5N1T - chains A and M of the 4 polymer chains in the assembly; structure by X-ray diffraction, 2.60 A resolution.

== Chain A ==
Name: flavin-binding subunit of sulfide dehydrogenase
Source organism: Thioalkalivibrio paradoxus ARh 1
Notes: engineered mutation(s): C199CSS
UniProt: W0DP88 (W0DP88_9GAMM); residues -3 to 425 here correspond to UniProt positions 1-429 (UniProt number = residue number + 4)
Amino-acid sequence (429 residues; row label = number of the first residue in the row; numbers below 1 keep their minus sign (Met-3 is residue -3)):
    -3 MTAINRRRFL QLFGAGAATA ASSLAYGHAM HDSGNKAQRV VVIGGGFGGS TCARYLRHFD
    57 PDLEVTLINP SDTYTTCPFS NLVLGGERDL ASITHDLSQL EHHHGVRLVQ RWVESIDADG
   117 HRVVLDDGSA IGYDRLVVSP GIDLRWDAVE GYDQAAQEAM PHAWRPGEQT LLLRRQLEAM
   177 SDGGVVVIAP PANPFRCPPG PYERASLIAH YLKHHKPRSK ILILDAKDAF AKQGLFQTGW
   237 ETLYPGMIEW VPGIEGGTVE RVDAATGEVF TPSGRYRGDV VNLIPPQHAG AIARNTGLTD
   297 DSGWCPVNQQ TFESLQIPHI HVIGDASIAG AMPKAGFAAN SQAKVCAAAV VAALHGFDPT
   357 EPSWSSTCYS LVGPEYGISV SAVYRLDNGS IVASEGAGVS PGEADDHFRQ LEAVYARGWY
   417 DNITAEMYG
Not modelled in the structure: -3 to 32
Covalently attached groups: flavin-adenine dinucleotide (FAD) linked to Cys73
Modified / non-standard residues: Cys193 (S-mercaptocysteine; CSS)
Ligand contacts:
  - FAD (flavin-adenine dinucleotide): Ile39, Gly40, Gly41, Gly42, Phe43, Gly44, Gly45, Ile64, Asn65, Pro66, Tyr70, Pro74, Ser76, Asn77, Arg107, Trp108, Val109, Ser135, Pro136, Gly137, Ala159, Trp160, Arg192, Cys193, Arg200, Ile288, Ile319, Gly320, Asp321, Lys330, Ala331, Gly332, Phe333, Ala335, Thr363, Cys364, Tyr365, Trp415
  - heme c (HEC): Phe333, Ser361, Thr363, Tyr365, Tyr411
From the paper describing this entry:
  - binding site for flavin-adenine dinucleotide: Gly44, Cys73, Pro74, Trp108, Cys193, Asp321, Gly332, Phe333, Tyr365
  - catalytic residues: Cys193, Cys364

== Chain M ==
Name: CopC
Source organism: Thioalkalivibrio paradoxus ARh 1
UniProt: W0DSL1 (W0DSL1_9GAMM); residues -29 to 130 here correspond to UniProt positions 1-160 (UniProt number = residue number + 30)
Amino-acid sequence (160 residues; numbered -29 to 130; the number before each row is that of its first residue; numbers below 1 keep their minus sign (Met-29 is residue -29)):
   -29 MYATKPGLAR LAPAVLAAAV FVATPGTADA HAHLRAADPP EAIVDAAGLR EIRLVFSEPV
    31 VDRFSTFRAF RLSLPENGIR NLTQLNTLAS ELGVDTEESA HHEVELESDL SSQSAEVTLH
    91 SDEPLPAGAY AVVWRVLSVD GHTTTGFHAF VHAGGTASSH
Not modelled in the structure: -29 to 0, 81-83, 128-130
From the paper describing this entry:
  - conformationally variable residues (loop rearrangement, order/disorder transition): Ser81 to Gln83, Val109 to His112

== Chain A / chain M interface ==
Contacting residue pairs - 4 pairs, chain A then chain M:
  Arg214(A) - Glu11(M)  salt bridge
  Lys216(A) - Arg5(M)
  Pro241(A) - Arg5(M)
  Gly242(A) - Ala6(M)
Also at the interface, not in a pair above, chain M (4 interface residues in all): Asn56
The authors on this interface:
  - interface residues, chain A: Arg214(A)

== Summary ==
Chain A and chain M each contribute 4 residues to their interface; the contacts include 1 salt bridge. Its one
salt-bridged contact is Arg214(A)-Glu11(M). Chain A binds heme c. Covalently linked flavin-adenine
dinucleotide: at Cys73(A). From the paper: catalytic residues Cys193(A) and Cys364(A); a binding site for
flavin-adenine dinucleotide at Gly44(A), Cys73(A) and Pro74(A) among others.
Here chain A is flavin-binding subunit of sulfide dehydrogenase and chain M is CopC, both from
Thioalkalivibrio paradoxus ARh 1. Entry 5N1T (Crystal structure of complex between flavocytochrome c and
copper chaperone CopC from T. paradoxus) was determined by X-ray diffraction.
